8UAF - chains C and D of the 18 polymer chains in the assembly; structure by electron microscopy, 3.18 A resolution.

[Chain C (and D)]
Name: SIR2-like domain-containing protein
Organism: Escherichia coli
Notes: chain D of this document is another copy of the same molecule, construct and numbering; everything in this record applies to it too
Reference sequence: A0A7B5N0T7 (A0A7B5N0T7_ECOLX); residue numbers follow UniProt; this construct covers 1-415
Chain sequence (415 residues; numbered 1 to 415; the number before each row is that of its first residue):
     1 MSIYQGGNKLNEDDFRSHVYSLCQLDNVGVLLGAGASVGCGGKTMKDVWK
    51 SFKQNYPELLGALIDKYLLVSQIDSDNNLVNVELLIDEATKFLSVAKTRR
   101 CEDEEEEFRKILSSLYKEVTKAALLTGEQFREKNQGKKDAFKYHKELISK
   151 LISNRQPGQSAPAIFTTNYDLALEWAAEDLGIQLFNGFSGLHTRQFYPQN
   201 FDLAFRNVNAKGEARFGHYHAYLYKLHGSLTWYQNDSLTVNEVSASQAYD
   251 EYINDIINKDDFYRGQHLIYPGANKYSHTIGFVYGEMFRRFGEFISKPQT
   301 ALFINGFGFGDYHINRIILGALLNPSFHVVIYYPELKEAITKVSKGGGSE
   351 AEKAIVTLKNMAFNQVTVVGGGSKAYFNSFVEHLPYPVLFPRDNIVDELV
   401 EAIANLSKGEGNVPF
Unresolved in the structure: 1, 210-217, 408-415 (chain D: 1, 211-216, 392-415)
Ligand contacts: NAD (nicotinamide-adenine-dinucleotide): Gly33, Ala34, Gly35, Val38, Thr44, Met45, Asn81, Val82, Glu83, His227, Pro271, Asn305, Gly306, Phe307, Gly308, Phe309, Gly310, Asp311, Pro334, Glu335, Ala375, Tyr376, Phe377
What the authors report for this chain:
  - catalytic residues: His227, Asp311, His313
  - mutagenesis - H227A, D311A, H313A: abolished catalytic activity on NAD+
  - mutagenesis - H227A, D311A, H313A: decreased catalytic activity on single-stranded DNA
  - mutagenesis - H227A: decreased growth

[Interface between chain C and chain D]
Pairs across the interface (31):
  Tyr67(C) - Thr98(D)
  Leu68(C) - Thr98(D)
  Lys91(C) - Lys91(D)
  Lys91(C) - Ser94(D)
  Lys91(C) - Val95(D)
  Ser94(C) - Lys91(D)
  Val95(C) - Phe92(D)  hydrophobic
  Val95(C) - Val95(D)  hydrophobic
  Thr98(C) - Tyr67(D)
  Thr98(C) - Leu68(D)
  Thr98(C) - Phe92(D)
  Arg99(C) - Glu104(D)  salt bridge
  Arg100(C) - Leu68(D)
  Glu104(C) - Arg99(D)  salt bridge
  Gln195(C) - Arg316(D)
  Phe196(C) - Arg316(D)
  Gln199(C) - Gly320(D)
  Gln199(C) - Ala321(D)
  Leu238(C) - Tyr312(D)  hydrogen bond (backbone-side chain)
  Lys275(C) - Asn274(D)
  Tyr276(C) - Lys91(D)
  Tyr276(C) - Asn274(D)
  His278(C) - Tyr312(D)
  Thr279(C) - Tyr312(D)
  Phe282(C) - His313(D)
  Phe282(C) - Arg316(D)
  Arg289(C) - Tyr276(D)  hydrogen bond
  Arg289(C) - Gly285(D)
  Arg316(C) - Leu238(D)
  Arg316(C) - Ile280(D)
  Arg316(C) - Phe282(D)
Other interface residues (no listed pair), chain C (25 interface residues in all): Phe92, Tyr197, Ser277, Gly281, His313
Other interface residues (no listed pair), chain D (25 interface residues in all): Arg100, Thr279, Phe288, Arg289, Ser296

[In short]
The chain C/chain D interface involves 25 residues from each chain; the contacts include 2 hydrogen bonds and
2 salt bridges. Polar pairs include Arg99(C)-Glu104(D), Leu238(C)-Tyr312(D) and Arg289(C)-Tyr276(D). Bound to
chain C: NAD. The paper reports catalytic residues His227(C), Asp311(C) and His313(C); H227A, D311A and H313A
of chain C abolish catalytic activity on NAD+.
Chain C and chain D are both SIR2-like domain-containing protein (Escherichia coli); the structure, E. coli
Sir2_HerA complex (12:6) bound with NAD+, was determined by electron microscopy (same publication as 8SU9,
8SUW, 8SUB, 8SXX and 8UAE).
